PDB entry 2V6Y | X-ray diffraction, 2.40 A resolution | chain A

# Chain A
Molecule: Aaa family atpase, P60 katanin
Organism: Sulfolobus solfataricus
Notes: EC 3.6.4.6; fragment: mit domain, residues 1-83
Reference sequence: Q97ZJ7 (Q97ZJ7_SULSO); residues 1-83 here = UniProt positions 1-83
Chain sequence (83 residues; numbered 1 to 83; the number before each row is that of its first residue):
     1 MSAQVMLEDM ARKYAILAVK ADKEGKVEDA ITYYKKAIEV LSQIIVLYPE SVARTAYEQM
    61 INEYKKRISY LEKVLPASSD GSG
Not modelled in the structure: 76-83
Ligand contacts: s,r meso-tartaric acid (SRT): Q4, Y48, E50, S51, V52, A53
What the authors report for this chain:
  - specificity-determining residues: K65 (proposed by the authors, not directly observed)

# Overview
Chain A binds s,r meso-tartaric acid. From the paper: the specificity determinant K65.
Chain A is Aaa family atpase, P60 katanin (Sulfolobus solfataricus); the structure, Structure of the MIT
domain from a S. solfataricus Vps4-like ATPase, was determined by X-ray diffraction (same publication as
2V6X).
